4X9J - chains A and B of the 3 polymer chains in the assembly; structure by X-ray diffraction, 1.41 A resolution.

== Chain A ==
Name: Early growth response protein 1
Source organism: Homo sapiens
UniProt: P18146 (EGR1_HUMAN); residues 102-190 here correspond to UniProt positions 335-423 (UniProt number = residue number + 233)
Chain sequence (89 residues; each row starts with the number of its first residue):
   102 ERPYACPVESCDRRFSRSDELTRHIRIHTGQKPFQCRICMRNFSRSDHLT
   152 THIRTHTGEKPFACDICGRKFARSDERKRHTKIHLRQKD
Not modelled in the structure: 188-190
Metal / ion sites: Zn2+ site 1: Cys107, Cys112, His125, His129; Zn2+ site 2: Cys137, Cys140, His153, His157; Zn2+ site 3: Cys165, Cys168, His181, His185
Curated features (UniProtKB/Swiss-Prot):
  - zinc finger: Tyr105 to His129 (C2H2-type 1), Phe135 to His157 (C2H2-type 2), Phe163 to His185 (C2H2-type 3)
  - site (Interaction with DNA): Arg103, Arg114, Arg118, Arg124, Arg142, Arg146, Arg170, Arg174, Arg180

== Chain B ==
Molecule: 11-nt DNA strand
Sequence (11 nucleotides; numbered 1 to 11; the number before each row is that of its first residue):
     1 AGCGTGGGCGT
Modified positions: 5CM (5-methyl-2'-deoxy-cytidine-5'-monophosphate) at position 3; 5CM (5-methyl-2'-deoxy-cytidine-5'-monophosphate) at position 9

== Chain A / chain B interface ==
Residue-residue contacts (31):
  Arg103(A) with DG8(B), salt bridge to the phosphate
  Arg114(A) with DG7(B), salt bridge to the phosphate
  Arg118(A) with 5CM_9(B), base contact; DG10(B), hydrogen bond to the base; DT11(B), base contact
  Glu121(A) with DG7(B), sugar contact; DG8(B), base contact; 5CM_9(B), base contact
  Arg124(A) with DG7(B), base contact; DG8(B), hydrogen bond to the base; 5CM_9(B), base contact
  Ile128(A) with DG6(B), sugar contact
  Arg142(A) with DG4(B), hydrogen bond to the phosphate; DT5(B), salt bridge to the phosphate
  Phe144(A) with DT5(B), phosphate contact
  Ser145(A) with DG6(B), hydrogen bond to the phosphate
  Arg146(A) with DG6(B), hydrogen bond to the base; DG7(B), hydrogen bond to the base; DG8(B), base contact
  His149(A) with DT5(B), stacking on the base; DG6(B), hydrogen bond to the base
  His153(A) with DG4(B), salt bridge to the phosphate
  Thr156(A) with 5CM_3(B), phosphate contact
  Arg170(A) with DA1(B), sugar contact
  Arg174(A) with 5CM_3(B), base contact; DG4(B), hydrogen bond to the base; DT5(B), hydrogen bond to the base
  Glu177(A) with 5CM_3(B), base contact
  Arg180(A) with DA1(B), base contact; DG2(B), hydrogen bond to the base; 5CM_3(B), base contact
Interface residues without a listed pair, chain A (22 interface residues in all): Phe116, Ser117, Asp120, Lys133, Thr152

== Overview ==
22 residues of chain A face 11 of chain B across their interface; the contacts include 10 hydrogen bonds, 4
salt bridges and 1 aromatic stacking contact. Polar contacts include Arg118(A)-DG10(B), Arg124(A)-DG8(B) and
Arg146(A)-DG6(B). Cys107(A), Cys112(A), His125(A) and His129(A) coordinate Zn2+ site 1.
Here chain A is Early growth response protein 1 (Homo sapiens) and chain B is an 11-nt DNA strand. Entry 4X9J
(EGR-1 with Doubly Methylated DNA) was determined by X-ray diffraction.
